Entry 3K0G (X-ray diffraction, 1.95 A resolution); this record covers chain A.

[Chain A]
Name: Potassium channel protein NaK
Organism: Bacillus cereus
Reference sequence: Q81HW2 (Q81HW2_BACCR); aligned to UniProt positions 20-109 over residues 20-109 (the alignment contains insertions or deletions, so no single offset holds)
Amino-acid sequence (96 residues; numbered 18 to 113; the number before each row is that of its first residue):
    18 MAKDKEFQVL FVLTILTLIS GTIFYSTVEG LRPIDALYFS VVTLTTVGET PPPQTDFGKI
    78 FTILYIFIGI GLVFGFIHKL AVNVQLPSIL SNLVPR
Disordered / not traced: 18-22, 113
Construct notes: expression tag (18-19, 110-113)
Metal / ion sites: Na+ site 1 near Thr63 (its only coordinating residue here)

[In short]
Chain A is Potassium channel protein NaK (Bacillus cereus); the structure, Crystal Structure of CNG mimicking
NaK mutant, NaK-ETPP, Na+ complex, was determined by X-ray diffraction (same publication as 3K04, 3K06, 3K08
and 3K0D).
